Entry 9AWK (electron microscopy, 2.14 A resolution); this record covers chains F and B of the 7 polymer chains in the assembly.

# Chain F
Protein: Toxin
From: synthetic construct
Sequence (62 residues; each row starts with the number of its first residue; numbers below 1 keep their minus sign (Gly-1 is residue -1)):
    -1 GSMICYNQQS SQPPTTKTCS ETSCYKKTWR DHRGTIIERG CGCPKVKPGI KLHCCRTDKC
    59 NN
Not modelled in the structure: -1
Disulfides: Cys3-Cys22, Cys17-Cys39, Cys41-Cys52, Cys53-Cys58

# Chain B
Protein: Acetylcholine receptor subunit gamma
From: Bos taurus
UniProt: P13536 (ACHG_BOVIN); residue numbers follow UniProt; this construct covers 23-519
Sequence (497 residues; numbered 23 to 519; the number before each row is that of its first residue):
    23 RNQEERLLGD LMQGYNPHLR PAEHDSDVVN VSLKLTLTNL ISLNEREEAL TTNVWIEMQW
    83 CDYRLRWDPR DYGGLWVLRV PSTMVWRPDI VLENNVDGVF EVALYCNVLV SPDGCVYWLP
   143 PAIFRSSCPV SVTFFPFDWQ NCSLIFQSQT YSTNEINLQL SQEDGQTIEW IFIDPEAFTE
   203 NGEWAIRHRP AKMLLDEAAP AEEAGHQKVV FYLLIQRKPL FYVINIIAPC VLISSVAILI
   263 YFLPAKAGGQ KCTVAINVLL AQTVFLFLVA KKVPETSQAV PLISKYLTFL LVVTILIVVN
   323 AVVVLNVSLR SPHTHSMARG VRKVFLRLLP QLLRMHVRPL APVAVQDAHP RLQNGSSSGW
   383 PITAGEEVAL CLPRSELLFR QRQRNGLVRA ALEKLEKGPE SGQSPEWCGS LKQAAPAIQA
   443 CVEACNLIAR ARHQQTHFDS GNKEWFLVGR VLDRVCFLAM LSLFVCGTAG IFLMAHYNRV
   503 PALPFPGDPR SYLPSSD
Not modelled in the structure: 338-437, 519
Disulfides: Cys83-Cys137, Cys150-Cys164
Glycans and other covalent adducts: N-acetylglucosamine (NAG) linked to Asn52
Swiss-Prot annotation at these positions:
  - glycosylation (N-linked (GlcNAc...) asparagine): Asn52, Asn163

# Chain F / chain B interface
Contacting residue pairs - 18 pairs, chain F then chain B:
  Lys25(F) with Glu198(B), salt bridge
  Trp27(F) with Asp196(B); Glu198(B)
  Arg28(F) with Glu185(B), salt bridge; Phe194(B); Pro197(B)
  Asp29(F) with Phe194(B); Asp196(B)
  His30(F) with Thr58(B); Trp77(B); Leu141(B); Phe194(B)
  Lys45(F) with Pro197(B); Glu198(B)
  Pro46(F) with Pro197(B)
  Gly47(F) with Pro197(B)
  Ile48(F) with Pro197(B), hydrophobic; Glu198(B)
Also at the interface, not in a pair above, chain B (11 interface residues in all): Lys56, Glu79, Phe200

# In short
The interface between chain F and chain B involves 9 residues on one side and 11 on the other; the contacts
include 2 salt bridges. Among the polar pairs are Lys25(F)-Glu198(B) and Arg28(F)-Glu185(B).
N-acetylglucosamine is covalently linked to Asn52(B).
Here chain F is Toxin (synthetic construct) and chain B is Acetylcholine receptor subunit gamma (Bos taurus).
Entry 9AWK (Bovine fetal muscle nAChR resting state) was determined by electron microscopy, deposited together
with 9AVU, 9AVV and 9AWJ.
